PDB entry 1IWK | X-ray diffraction, 2.00 A resolution | chain A

# Chain A
Molecule: Cytochrome P450-cam
Source organism: Pseudomonas putida
Notes: EC 1.14.15.1
UniProt: P00183 (CPXA_PSEPU); residues 0-414 here = UniProt positions 0-414
Amino-acid sequence (415 residues; each row starts with the number of its first residue; numbering starts at 0):
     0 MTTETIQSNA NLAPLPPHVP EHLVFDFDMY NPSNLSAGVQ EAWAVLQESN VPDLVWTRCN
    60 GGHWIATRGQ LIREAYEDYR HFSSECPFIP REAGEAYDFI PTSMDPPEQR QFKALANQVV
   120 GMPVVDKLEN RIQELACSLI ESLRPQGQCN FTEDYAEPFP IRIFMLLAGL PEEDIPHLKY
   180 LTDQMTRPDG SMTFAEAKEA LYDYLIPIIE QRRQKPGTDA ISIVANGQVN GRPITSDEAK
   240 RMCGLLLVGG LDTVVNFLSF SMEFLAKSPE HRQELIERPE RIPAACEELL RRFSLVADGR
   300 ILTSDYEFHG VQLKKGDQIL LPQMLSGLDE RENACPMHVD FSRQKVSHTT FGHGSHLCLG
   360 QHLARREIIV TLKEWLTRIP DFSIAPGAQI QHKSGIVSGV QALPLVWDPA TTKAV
Unresolved in the structure: 0-9
Construct notes: engineered mutation K112 (Arg in P00183)
Bound ions: heme Fe near C357 (its only coordinating residue here)
Ligand contacts: heme (HEM): Y75, P100, T101, Q108, K112, F163, L244, L245, G248, G249, T252, V253, F256, L289, L294, V295, D297, R299, Q322, T349, F350, G351, S354, H355, L356, C357, L358, G359, L362, A363

# Overview
Chain A binds heme.
Chain A is Cytochrome P450-cam (Pseudomonas putida); the structure, Putidaredoxin-Binding Stablilizes an
Active Conformer of Cytochrome P450cam in its Reduced State; Crystal Structure of Mutant(112K) ..., was
determined by X-ray diffraction (same publication as 1IWI and 1IWJ).
